8K29 - chains E and Q of the 12 polymer chains in the assembly; structure by electron microscopy, 3.18 A resolution.

== Chain E ==
Name: Csy3
Source organism: Vibrio phage ICP1_2004_A
UniProtKB: F1D5V6 (F1D5V6_9CAUD); residue numbers follow UniProt; this construct covers 1-306
Amino-acid sequence (306 residues; each row starts with the number of its first residue):
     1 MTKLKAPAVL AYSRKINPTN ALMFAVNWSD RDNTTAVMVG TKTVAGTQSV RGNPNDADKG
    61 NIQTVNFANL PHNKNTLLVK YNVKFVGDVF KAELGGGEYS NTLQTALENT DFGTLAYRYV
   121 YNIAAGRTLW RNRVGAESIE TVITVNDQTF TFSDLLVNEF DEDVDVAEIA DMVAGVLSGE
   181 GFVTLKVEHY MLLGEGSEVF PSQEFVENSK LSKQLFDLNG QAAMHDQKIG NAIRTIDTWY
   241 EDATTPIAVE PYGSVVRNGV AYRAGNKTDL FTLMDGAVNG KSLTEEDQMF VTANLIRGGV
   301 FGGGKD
Unresolved in the structure: 1, 304-306

== Chain Q ==
Molecule: 43-nt DNA strand
Source organism: Vibrio phage ICP1_2004_A
Sequence (43 nucleotides; each row starts with the number of its first residue):
    18 AGCAATTTAA ATAGGGAAGA TAAGCAAAGG GTTGACGAAA GCC

== Interface between chain E and chain Q ==
Pairs across the interface (21; chain E residue first):
  Ala8(E) - DC42(Q)  sugar contact
  Ala8(E) - DA43(Q)  sugar contact
  Val9(E) - DC42(Q)  base contact
  Val9(E) - DA43(Q)  base contact
  Gln48(E) - DG32(Q)  hydrogen bond to the phosphate
  Gln48(E) - DG33(Q)  hydrogen bond to the phosphate
  Gln48(E) - DA34(Q)  sugar contact
  Val50(E) - DA34(Q)  sugar contact
  Val50(E) - DA35(Q)  sugar contact
  Lys59(E) - DG32(Q)  sugar contact
  Lys59(E) - DG33(Q)  salt bridge to the phosphate
  Gly60(E) - DG32(Q)  sugar contact
  Asn61(E) - DA34(Q)  hydrogen bond to the base
  Ile62(E) - DG32(Q)  base contact
  Ile62(E) - DG33(Q)  base contact
  Gln63(E) - DG33(Q)  phosphate contact
  Gln63(E) - DA34(Q)  hydrogen bond to the phosphate
  Phe205(E) - DT38(Q)  base contact
  Phe205(E) - DA39(Q)  base contact
  Ser212(E) - DA34(Q)  hydrogen bond to the base
  Val300(E) - DG41(Q)  base contact
Also at the interface, not in a pair above, chain E (15 interface residues in all): Thr43, Thr47, Leu94

== Overview ==
15 residues of chain E and 9 residues of chain Q are in contact, with 5 hydrogen bonds and 1 salt bridge.
Among the polar pairs are Asn61(E)-DA34(Q), Ser212(E)-DA34(Q) and Gln48(E)-DG32(Q).
Here chain E is Csy3 and chain Q is a 43-nt DNA strand, both from Vibrio phage ICP1_2004_A. Entry 8K29 (ICP1
Csy-dsDNA complex (form 2)) was determined by electron microscopy.
